5LHD - chain A; structure by X-ray diffraction, 2.60 A resolution.

== Chain A ==
Molecule: Aminopeptidase N
Source organism: Homo sapiens
Notes: EC 3.4.11.2
Reference sequence: P15144 (AMPN_HUMAN); numbering as in UniProt (aligned over 36-967)
Chain sequence (950 residues; numbered 18 to 967; the number before each row is that of its first residue):
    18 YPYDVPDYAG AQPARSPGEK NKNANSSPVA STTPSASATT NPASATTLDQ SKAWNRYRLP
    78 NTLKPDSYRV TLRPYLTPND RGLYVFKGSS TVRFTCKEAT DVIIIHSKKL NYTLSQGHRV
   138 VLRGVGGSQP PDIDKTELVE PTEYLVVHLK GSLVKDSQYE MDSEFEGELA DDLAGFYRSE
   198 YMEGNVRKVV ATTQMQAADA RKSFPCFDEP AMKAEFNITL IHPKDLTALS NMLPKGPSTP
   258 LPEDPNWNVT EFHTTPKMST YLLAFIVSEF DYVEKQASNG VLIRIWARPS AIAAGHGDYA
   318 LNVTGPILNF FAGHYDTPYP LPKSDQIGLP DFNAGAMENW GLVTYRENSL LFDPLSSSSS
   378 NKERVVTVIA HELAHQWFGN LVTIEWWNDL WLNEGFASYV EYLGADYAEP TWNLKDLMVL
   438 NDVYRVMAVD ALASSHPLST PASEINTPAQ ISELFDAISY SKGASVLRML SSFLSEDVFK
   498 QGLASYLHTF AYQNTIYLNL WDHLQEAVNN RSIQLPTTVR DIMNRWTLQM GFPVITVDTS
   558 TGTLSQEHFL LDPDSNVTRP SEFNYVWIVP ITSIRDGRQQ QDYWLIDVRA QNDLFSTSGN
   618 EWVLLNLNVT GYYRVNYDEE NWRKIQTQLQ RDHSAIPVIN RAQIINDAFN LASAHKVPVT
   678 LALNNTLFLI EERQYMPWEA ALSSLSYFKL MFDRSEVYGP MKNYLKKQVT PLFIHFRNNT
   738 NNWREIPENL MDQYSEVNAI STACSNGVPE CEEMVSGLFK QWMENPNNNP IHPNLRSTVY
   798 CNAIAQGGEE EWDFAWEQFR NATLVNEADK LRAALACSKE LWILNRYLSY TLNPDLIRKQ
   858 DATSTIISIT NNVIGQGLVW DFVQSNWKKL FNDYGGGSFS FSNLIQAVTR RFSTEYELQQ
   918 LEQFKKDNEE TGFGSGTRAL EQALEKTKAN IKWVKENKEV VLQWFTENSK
Unresolved in the structure: 18-62, 892-893
Differences from the reference sequence: expression tag (18-35)
Disulfide bonds: Cys761-Cys768, Cys798-Cys834
Covalently attached groups: N-acetylglucosamine (NAG) linked to Asn128, Asn234, Asn265, Asn319, Asn527, Asn625, Asn681, Asn818
Metal / ion sites: Zn2+: His388, His392, Glu411
Swiss-Prot annotation at these positions:
  - region: Asp288 to Ser295 (Necessary and sufficient to mediate interaction with HCoV-229E)
  - active site: Glu389 (Proton acceptor)
  - binding site (substrate): Gly352 to Asn356
  - binding site (Zn(2+)): His388, His392, Glu411
  - site: Tyr477 (Transition state stabilizer)
  - modified residue (Sulfotyrosine): Tyr176, Tyr419, Tyr424, Tyr913
  - glycosylation (N-linked (GlcNAc...) asparagine): Asn128, Asn234, Asn265, Asn319, Asn527, Asn573, Asn625, Asn681, Asn735, Asn818

== In short ==
N-acetylglucosamine is covalently linked to Asn128, Asn234, Asn265, Asn319, Asn527 and Asn625 and 2 more.
His388, His392 and Glu411 coordinate Zn2+. Curated annotation (UniProt) lists active-site residue Glu389, 5
substrate-binding residues and 3 Zn2+-binding residues.
Chain A is Aminopeptidase N (Homo sapiens); the structure, Structure of glycosylated human aminopeptidase N,
was determined by X-ray diffraction (same publication as 5LG6).
